PDB entry 7LC3 | electron microscopy, 3.23 A resolution | chains A and D of the 4 polymer chains in the assembly

[Chain A]
Name: Potassium-transporting ATPase potassium-binding subunit
Source organism: Escherichia coli (strain K12)
UniProtKB: P03959 (KDPA_ECOLI); residue numbers follow UniProt; this construct covers 1-557
Sequence (557 residues; numbered 1 to 557; the number before each row is that of its first residue):
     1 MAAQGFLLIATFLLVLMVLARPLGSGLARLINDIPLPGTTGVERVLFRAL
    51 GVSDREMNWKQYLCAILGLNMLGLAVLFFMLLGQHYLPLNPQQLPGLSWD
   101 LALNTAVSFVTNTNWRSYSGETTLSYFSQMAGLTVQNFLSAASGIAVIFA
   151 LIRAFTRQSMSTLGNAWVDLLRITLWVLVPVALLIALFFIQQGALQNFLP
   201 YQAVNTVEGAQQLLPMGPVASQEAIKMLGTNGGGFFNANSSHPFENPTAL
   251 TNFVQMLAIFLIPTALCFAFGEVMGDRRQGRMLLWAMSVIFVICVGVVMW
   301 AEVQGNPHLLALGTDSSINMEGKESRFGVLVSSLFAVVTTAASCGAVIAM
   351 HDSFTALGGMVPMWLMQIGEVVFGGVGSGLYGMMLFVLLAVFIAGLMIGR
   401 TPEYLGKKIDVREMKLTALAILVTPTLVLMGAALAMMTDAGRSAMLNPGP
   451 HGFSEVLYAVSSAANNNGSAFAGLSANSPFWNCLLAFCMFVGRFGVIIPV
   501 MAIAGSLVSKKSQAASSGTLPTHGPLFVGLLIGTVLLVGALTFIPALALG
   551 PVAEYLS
Sequence notes: engineered mutation Arg116 (Gln in P03959)
Curated features (UniProtKB/Swiss-Prot):
  - mutagenesis: Gly232 (G232A/S: Decrease in K(+) affinity and loss of cation selectivity)
Ion coordination: K+ site 1: Asn112, Thr113, Thr230, Asn231, Ser343, Cys344, Asn466, Asn467; K+ site 2 near Gly232 (its only coordinating residue here)
Ligand contacts: 9Y0 ((2R)-3-(((2-aminoethoxy)(hydroxy)phosphoryl)oxy)-2-(palmitoyloxy)propyl (E)-octadec-9-enoate): Ile393, Pro521, His523, Gly524, Pro525, Leu526, Gly529, Leu530, Gly533, Thr534, Leu537
What the authors report for this chain:
  - mutagenesis - Q116R: decreased binding to K+ (citing earlier work)

[Chain D]
Name: Potassium-transporting ATPase KdpF subunit
Source organism: Escherichia coli (strain K12)
UniProtKB: P36937 (KDPF_ECOLI); residues 1-29 here = UniProt positions 1-29
Sequence (29 residues; each row starts with the number of its first residue):
     1 MSAGVITGVLLVFLLLGYLVYALINAEAF
Not modelled in the structure: 28-29

[Interface between chain A and chain D]
Pairs across the interface (5):
  Lys415(A) - Leu23(D)
  Lys415(A) - Ile24(D)  hydrogen bond (side chain-backbone)
  Leu419(A) - Leu23(D)  hydrophobic
  Met430(A) - Phe13(D)  hydrophobic
  Met437(A) - Val5(D)  hydrophobic
Interface residues without a listed pair, chain A (6 interface residues in all): Ala418, Leu422
Interface residues without a listed pair, chain D (6 interface residues in all): Val9, Asn25

[Summary]
The chain A/chain D interface involves 6 residues from each chain; the contacts include 1 hydrogen bond. Its
one hydrogen-bonded contact is Lys415(A)-Ile24(D). Ligands of chain A: compound 9Y0. From UniProt: one
mutagenesis site on chain A. The paper reports that Q116R of chain A reduces binding to K+.
Chain A is Potassium-transporting ATPase potassium-binding subunit and chain D is Potassium-transporting
ATPase KdpF subunit, both from Escherichia coli (strain K12); the structure, CryoEM Structure of KdpFABC in
E1-ATP state, was determined by electron microscopy together with 7BGY, 7BH1, 7BH2 and 7LC6 from the same
study.
